9D4U - chains B and P of the 11 polymer chains in the assembly; structure by electron microscopy, 3.55 A resolution.

Chain B:
Molecule: Proteasome subunit alpha type-2
Source organism: Saccharomyces cerevisiae
UniProt: P23639 (PSA2_YEAST); residue numbers follow UniProt; this construct covers 1-250
Sequence (250 residues; each row starts with the number of its first residue):
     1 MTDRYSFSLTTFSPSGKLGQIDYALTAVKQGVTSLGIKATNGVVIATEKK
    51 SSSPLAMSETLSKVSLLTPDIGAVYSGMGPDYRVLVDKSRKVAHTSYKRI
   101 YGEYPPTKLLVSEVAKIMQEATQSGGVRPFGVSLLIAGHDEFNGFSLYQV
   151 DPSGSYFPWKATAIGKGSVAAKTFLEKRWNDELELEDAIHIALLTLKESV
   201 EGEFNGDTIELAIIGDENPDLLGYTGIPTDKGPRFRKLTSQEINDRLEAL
Disordered / not traced: 1-7

Chain P:
Molecule: Proteasome maturation factor UMP1
Source organism: Saccharomyces cerevisiae
UniProt: P38293 (UMP1_YEAST); residue numbers follow UniProt; this construct covers 1-148
Sequence (200 residues; row label = number of the first residue in the row):
     1 MNIVPQDTFKSQVSTDQDKSVLSSAVPSLPDTLRQQEGGAVPLSTQLNDR
    51 HPLESTLKNWETTQRQRQMEQYRQIFGIAEPMKRTMEMEIVNRTDFNPLS
   101 TNGSIHRDILLNKECSIDWEDVYPGTGLQASTMVGDDVHSKIEKQLGIGR
   151 RIPGLINPWKRRWKKNFIAVSAANRFKKISSSGALDYDIPTTASENLYFQ
Disordered / not traced: 1-49, 125-200
Construct notes: expression tag (149-200)

Chain B / chain P interface:
Pairs across the interface (25; chain B residue first):
  Val84(B) with Ile109(P), hydrophobic
  Asp87(B) with Glu114(P)
  Lys88(B) with Ile105(P); Asp108(P), salt bridge
  Lys91(B) with Asp108(P), salt bridge; Lys113(P), hydrogen bond (side chain-backbone); Ser116(P), hydrogen bond (side chain-backbone); Asp121(P), salt bridge
  His94(B) with Ile117(P)
  Thr95(B) with Ile117(P); Asp121(P), hydrogen bond (side chain-backbone); Val122(P), hydrogen bond (side chain-backbone)
  Arg99(B) with Val122(P)
  Ile100(B) with Val122(P), hydrophobic; Tyr123(P), hydrophobic
  Lys116(B) with Ser100(P), hydrogen bond; Asn102(P)
  Ile117(B) with Ile105(P), hydrophobic
  Glu120(B) with Ser100(P); Asn102(P), hydrogen bond
  Ser124(B) with Phe96(P); Asn97(P), hydrogen bond
  Gly125(B) with Thr94(P); Phe96(P)
  Gly126(B) with Thr94(P)
Also at the interface, not in a pair above, chain B (16 interface residues in all): Gln123, Phe130
Also at the interface, not in a pair above, chain P (17 interface residues in all): His106, Cys115

In short:
16 residues of chain B and 17 residues of chain P are in contact, with 7 hydrogen bonds and 3 salt bridges.
Polar pairs include Lys88(B)-Asp108(P), Lys91(B)-Asp108(P) and Lys91(B)-Asp121(P).
Here chain B is Proteasome subunit alpha type-2 and chain P is Proteasome maturation factor UMP1, both from
Saccharomyces cerevisiae. Entry 9D4U (Core particle assembly intermediate Capless 13S purified from
Saccharomyces cerevisiae) was determined by electron microscopy.
